PDB entry 6REB | electron microscopy, 3.20 A resolution | chains R and S of the 31 polymer chains in the assembly

Chain R:
Protein: Mitochondrial ATP synthase subunit delta
Source organism: Polytomella sp. Pringsheim 198.80
UniProt: D7P7X6 (D7P7X6_9CHLO); residue numbers follow UniProt; this construct covers 1-199
Chain sequence (199 residues; each row starts with the number of its first residue):
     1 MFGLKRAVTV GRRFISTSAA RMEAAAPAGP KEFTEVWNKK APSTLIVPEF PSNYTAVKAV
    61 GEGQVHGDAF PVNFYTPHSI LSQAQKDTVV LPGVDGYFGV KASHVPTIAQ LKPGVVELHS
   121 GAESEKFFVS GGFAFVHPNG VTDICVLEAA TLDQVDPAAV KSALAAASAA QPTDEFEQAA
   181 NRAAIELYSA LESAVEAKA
Not modelled in the structure: 1-22

Chain S:
Protein: ATP synthase gamma chain, mitochondrial
Source organism: Polytomella sp. Pringsheim 198.80
UniProt: Q4LDE7 (Q4LDE7_9CHLO); residue numbers follow UniProt; this construct covers 1-317
Chain sequence (317 residues; row label = number of the first residue in the row):
     1 MALRKAVLSL GLSQGVAAEA VLGSGMFNAV QHESVRYASN QAVKQRIRAI KNIGKITKAM
    61 KMVAASKMKN AQIAVEQSRG LVDPFVRLFG DFPAVNSNKS VVVAVTSDKG LCGGLNSNIT
   121 KYTRATLATT ESEGKDVVVV SIGDKGRSQL TRIESQRYQL AIADTYKVRV TFGQASLIVE
   181 ELIKHNPQSY QILFNKFRSA ISFKPTVATI LSPDLLEKQL EDVTGNSLDA YDIEASHERS
   241 DVLRDLTEFH LGVTLYNAML ENNCSEHASR MSAMENSTKS AGEMLGKLTL DYNRKRQATI
   301 TTELIEIIAG ASALMDE
Not modelled in the structure: 1-38, 316-317

Interface between chain R and chain S:
Contacting residue pairs - 97 pairs, chain R then chain S:
  Glu23(R) with Asp222(S)
  Ala24(R) with Asp222(S); Val223(S), hydrophobic
  Ala26(R) with Asn96(S)
  Ala28(R) with Phe92(S); Ala94(S); Val95(S), hydrophobic; Leu220(S), hydrophobic
  Gly29(R) with Asp91(S); Pro93(S)
  Pro30(R) with Asp91(S)
  Glu32(R) with Ala94(S)
  Phe33(R) with Ala94(S), hydrophobic; Thr126(S); Thr129(S); Thr130(S)
  Val36(R) with Thr129(S)
  Trp37(R) with Ala125(S); Thr126(S); Thr129(S)
  Lys40(R) with Ala128(S); Thr129(S)
  Ala41(R) with Ala125(S); Thr129(S)
  Leu45(R) with Lys121(S); Tyr122(S), hydrophobic; Ala125(S), hydrophobic
  Ile46(R) with Tyr122(S), hydrogen bond (backbone-side chain)
  Pro48(R) with Tyr122(S), hydrophobic; Thr126(S); Pro205(S); Val207(S), hydrophobic
  Glu49(R) with Lys204(S); Pro205(S), hydrogen bond (backbone-backbone); Thr206(S); Val207(S), hydrogen bond (backbone-backbone)
  Phe50(R) with Asp91(S); Pro93(S), hydrophobic; Val207(S)
  Pro51(R) with Asp91(S); Val207(S); Ala208(S)
  Ser52(R) with Asp91(S), hydrogen bond (backbone-side chain)
  Tyr54(R) with Lys196(S); Lys204(S); Thr206(S)
  Thr55(R) with Asp83(S); Val86(S)
  Val57(R) with Arg87(S), hydrogen bond (backbone-side chain)
  Lys58(R) with Arg87(S)
  Ala59(R) with Arg87(S); Tyr231(S)
  Asn73(R) with Arg87(S)
  Tyr75(R) with Gly80(S); Leu81(S), hydrophobic; Asp83(S); Pro84(S)
  Thr76(R) with Leu81(S)
  Pro77(R) with Ser78(S); Leu81(S); Phe172(S), hydrophobic; Tyr256(S)
  His78(R) with Gln77(S)
  Ser79(R) with Gln77(S)
  Ile80(R) with Glu76(S); Gln77(S), hydrogen bond (backbone-side chain)
  Asp95(R) with Glu234(S)
  Pro106(R) with Ala230(S); Tyr231(S); Asp232(S), hydrogen bond (backbone-backbone)
  Thr107(R) with Tyr231(S); Asp232(S), hydrogen bond (side chain-backbone); Glu234(S)
  Ile108(R) with Tyr231(S), hydrophobic; Asp232(S), hydrogen bond (backbone-backbone); Ile233(S); Glu234(S), hydrogen bond (backbone-backbone); Leu246(S), hydrophobic
  Ala109(R) with Glu234(S)
  Gln110(R) with Ala235(S)
  Phe133(R) with Asp245(S); Leu246(S), hydrophobic
  Phe135(R) with Leu88(S), hydrophobic; Leu246(S), hydrophobic
  Val136(R) with Tyr231(S)
  His137(R) with Arg87(S); Leu88(S); Tyr231(S)
  Pro138(R) with Tyr231(S)
  Val141(R) with Arg87(S)
  Asp143(R) with Pro84(S); Arg87(S), salt bridge
  Cys145(R) with Leu81(S), hydrophobic; Pro84(S), hydrophobic; Phe249(S)
  Leu147(R) with Phe172(S), hydrophobic; Phe249(S), hydrophobic
Interface residues without a listed pair, chain R (48 interface residues in all): Val47, Val94
Interface residues without a listed pair, chain S (49 interface residues in all): Phe85, Arg198, Thr224, Leu228, Ser236, Val242

In short:
48 residues of chain R and 49 residues of chain S are in contact, with 10 hydrogen bonds and 1 salt bridge.
Polar pairs include Asp143(R)-Arg87(S), Ile46(R)-Tyr122(S) and Ser52(R)-Asp91(S).
Chain R is Mitochondrial ATP synthase subunit delta and chain S is ATP synthase gamma chain, mitochondrial,
both from Polytomella sp. Pringsheim 198.80; the structure, Cryo-EM structure of Polytomella F-ATP synthase,
Rotary substate 3A, composite map, was determined by electron microscopy together with 6RD4, 6RD5, 6RD6, 6RD7,
6RD8, 6RD9 and 46 further entries from the same study.
